Entry 8HY0 (electron microscopy, 3.10 A resolution); this record covers chains B and I of the 16 polymer chains in the assembly.

Chain B:
Name: Histone H4
Organism: Xenopus laevis
UniProtKB: A0A8J1LTD2 (A0A8J1LTD2_XENLA); residues 1-102 here correspond to UniProt positions 15-116 (UniProt number = residue number + 14)
Amino-acid sequence (102 residues; each row starts with the number of its first residue):
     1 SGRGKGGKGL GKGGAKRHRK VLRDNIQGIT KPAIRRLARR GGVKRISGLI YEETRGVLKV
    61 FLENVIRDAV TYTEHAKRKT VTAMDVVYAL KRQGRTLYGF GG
Disordered / not traced: 1-21, 102

Chain I:
Molecule: 352-nt DNA strand
Sequence (352 nucleotides; numbered -8 to 343; the number before each row is that of its first residue; numbers below 1 keep their minus sign (DG-8 is residue -8)):
    -8 GAATTCGATA TCGAGAATCC CGGTGCCGAG GCCGCTCAAT TGGTCGTAGA CAGCTCTAGC
    52 ACCGCTTAAA CGCACGTACG CGCTGTCCCC CGCGTTTTAA CCGCCAAGGG GATTACTCCC
   112 TAGTCTCCAG GCACGTGTCA GATATATACA TCCTGTGCAT GTATTGAAAG TACTGCCAGT
   172 TCTAGACTGG AGAATCCCGG TGCCGAGGCC GCTCAATTGG TCGTAGACAG CTCTAGCACC
   232 GCTTAAACGC ACGTACGCGC TGTCCCCCGC GTTTTAACCG CCAAGGGGAT TACTCCCTAG
   292 TCTCCAGGCA CGTGTCAGAT ATATACATCC TGTGCATGTA TTGAACAGCG AT
Disordered / not traced: -8 to 163, 334-343

Chain B / chain I interface:
Contacting residue pairs (12; chain B residue first):
  Arg35(B) - DC259(I)  salt bridge to the phosphate
  Arg45(B) - DC258(I)  sugar contact
  Arg45(B) - DC259(I)  phosphate contact
  Ile46(B) - DC258(I)  sugar contact
  Ile46(B) - DC259(I)  hydrogen bond to the phosphate
  Ser47(B) - DC258(I)  phosphate contact
  Gly48(B) - DC258(I)  hydrogen bond to the phosphate
  Arg78(B) - DG279(I)  phosphate contact
  Arg78(B) - DA280(I)  phosphate contact
  Lys79(B) - DG278(I)  salt bridge to the phosphate
  Lys79(B) - DG279(I)  hydrogen bond to the phosphate
  Thr80(B) - DG279(I)  hydrogen bond to the phosphate
Interface residues without a listed pair, chain B (11 interface residues in all): Arg39, Lys44, Lys77

Summary:
Chain B and chain I form an interface of 11 and 5 residues respectively; the contacts include 4 hydrogen bonds
and 2 salt bridges. Among the polar pairs are Ile46(B)-DC259(I), Gly48(B)-DC258(I) and Lys79(B)-DG279(I).
Here chain B is Histone H4 (Xenopus laevis) and chain I is a 352-nt DNA strand. Entry 8HY0 (Composite cryo-EM
structure of the histone deacetylase complex Rpd3S in complex with nucleosome) was determined by electron
microscopy together with 8HXX, 8HXY, 8HXZ and 8JHO from the same study.
